Entry 4M4I (X-ray diffraction, 1.90 A resolution); this record covers chains A and B.

# Chain A
Protein: Insulin
From: Bos taurus
Notes: fragment: insulin a chain
Reference sequence: P01317 (INS_BOVIN); residues 1-21 here correspond to UniProt positions 85-105 (UniProt number = residue number + 84)
Sequence (21 residues; row label = number of the first residue in the row):
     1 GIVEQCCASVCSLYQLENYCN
Cystine bridges: Cys-6/Cys-11

# Chain B
Protein: Insulin
From: Bos taurus
Notes: fragment: insulin b chain
Reference sequence: P01317 (INS_BOVIN); residues 1-30 here correspond to UniProt positions 25-54 (UniProt number = residue number + 24)
Sequence (30 residues; each row starts with the number of its first residue):
     1 FVNQHLCGSHLVEALYLVCGERGFFYTPKA
Not modelled in the structure: 30
Bound ions: Cu ion near His-10 (its only coordinating residue here)

# Interface between chain A and chain B
Inter-chain disulfides: Cys-7(A)/Cys-7(B), Cys-20(A)/Cys-19(B)
Contacting residue pairs - 34 pairs, chain A then chain B:
  Val-3(A) with Leu-11(B), hydrophobic; Tyr-26(B), hydrophobic; Thr-27(B); Pro-28(B), hydrophobic
  Glu-4(A) with Pro-28(B); Lys-29(B), hydrogen bond (side chain-backbone)
  Cys-6(A) with Gln-4(B); His-5(B); Leu-6(B), hydrogen bond (backbone-backbone); Leu-11(B), hydrophobic
  Cys-7(A) with His-5(B), hydrogen bond (backbone-side chain); Leu-6(B), hydrogen bond (backbone-backbone); Cys-7(B), disulfide
  Ser-9(A) with His-5(B)
  Val-10(A) with Gln-4(B)
  Cys-11(A) with Asn-3(B); Gln-4(B), hydrogen bond (backbone-backbone)
  Leu-13(A) with Gln-4(B); Val-18(B), hydrophobic
  Tyr-14(A) with Phe-1(B), hydrophobic
  Leu-16(A) with Leu-11(B), hydrophobic; Ala-14(B), hydrophobic; Leu-15(B)
  Glu-17(A) with Val-18(B)
  Tyr-19(A) with Leu-15(B), hydrophobic; Phe-24(B); Phe-25(B), hydrogen bond (backbone-backbone)
  Cys-20(A) with Cys-19(B), disulfide; Arg-22(B); Gly-23(B)
  Asn-21(A) with Arg-22(B), hydrogen bond (backbone-side chain); Gly-23(B), hydrogen bond (backbone-backbone); Phe-24(B); Phe-25(B)
Other interface residues (no listed pair), chain A (16 interface residues in all): Ile-2, Ser-12

# In short
16 residues of chain A and 19 residues of chain B are in contact; the contacts include 2 disulfide bonds and 8
hydrogen bonds. Polar pairs include Glu-4(A)/Lys-29(B), Cys-7(A)/His-5(B) and Asn-21(A)/Arg-22(B).
Chain A is Insulin and chain B is Insulin, both from Bos taurus; the structure, Radiation damage study of Cu
T6-insulin - 0.12 MGy, was determined by X-ray diffraction (same publication as 4M4F, 4M4H, 4M4J, 4M4L and
4M4M).
